7O3J - chains B and C of the 42 polymer chains in the assembly; structure by electron microscopy, 2.60 A resolution.

== Chain B ==
Protein: TrwF protein
Organism: Escherichia coli
Reference sequence: O50336 (O50336_ECOLX); residues 1-266 here = UniProt positions 1-266
Chain sequence (266 residues; numbered 1 to 266; the number before each row is that of its first residue):
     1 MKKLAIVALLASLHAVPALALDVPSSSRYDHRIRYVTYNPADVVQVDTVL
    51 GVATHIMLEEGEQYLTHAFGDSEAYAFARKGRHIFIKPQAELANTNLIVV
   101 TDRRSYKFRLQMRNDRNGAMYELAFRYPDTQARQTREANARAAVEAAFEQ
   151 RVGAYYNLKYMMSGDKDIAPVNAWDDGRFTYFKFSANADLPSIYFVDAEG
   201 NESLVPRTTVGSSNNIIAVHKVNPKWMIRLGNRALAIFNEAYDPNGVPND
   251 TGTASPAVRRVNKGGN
Unresolved in the structure: 1-135
Differences from the reference sequence: conflict Asp71 (Ile in O50336), Ser72 (Pro in O50336), Glu73 (Lys in O50336), Ala74 (Pro in O50336), Tyr75 (Met in O50336), Ala76 (Pro in O50336), Phe77 (Leu in O50336), Ala78 (Pro in O50336), Arg79 (Gly in O50336), Lys80 (Arg in O50336), Gly81 (Ala in O50336), Arg82 (Gly in O50336), His83 (Ile in O50336), Ile84 (Phe in O50336), Phe85 (Leu in O50336), Ile86 (Ser in O50336), Lys87 (Ser in O50336), Pro88 (Arg in O50336), Gln89 (Thr in O50336)

== Chain C ==
Protein: TrwH protein
Organism: Escherichia coli
Reference sequence: O50334 (O50334_ECOLX); numbering as in UniProt (aligned over 1-47)
Chain sequence (47 residues; row label = number of the first residue in the row):
     1 MKTIIFAILMTGLLSACASAPKPKQPSDFNREPVNKTVPVEIQRGAL
Unresolved in the structure: 1-16, 45-47

== Chain B / chain C interface ==
Residue-residue contacts (51):
  Arg151(B) - Glu41(C)
  Arg151(B) - Gln43(C)  hydrogen bond
  Tyr156(B) - Ile42(C)  hydrophobic
  Leu158(B) - Asn35(C)  hydrogen bond (backbone-side chain)
  Leu158(B) - Pro39(C)
  Leu158(B) - Ile42(C)  hydrophobic
  Tyr160(B) - Pro33(C)
  Tyr160(B) - Val34(C)  hydrogen bond (backbone-backbone)
  Met161(B) - Arg31(C)
  Met161(B) - Glu32(C)
  Met161(B) - Pro33(C)  hydrophobic
  Met161(B) - Val34(C)
  Met162(B) - Asn30(C)
  Met162(B) - Arg31(C)
  Met162(B) - Glu32(C)  hydrogen bond (backbone-backbone)
  Met162(B) - Pro33(C)
  Met162(B) - Val34(C)  hydrophobic
  Met162(B) - Lys36(C)
  Ser163(B) - Pro26(C)
  Ser163(B) - Ser27(C)  hydrogen bond (side chain-backbone)
  Ser163(B) - Asp28(C)
  Ser163(B) - Asn30(C)
  Ser163(B) - Arg31(C)
  Gly164(B) - Pro26(C)
  Gly164(B) - Ser27(C)
  Gly164(B) - Asn30(C)  hydrogen bond (backbone-side chain)
  Asp165(B) - Lys24(C)  salt bridge
  Lys166(B) - Asn30(C)  hydrogen bond (side chain-backbone)
  Lys166(B) - Glu32(C)  salt bridge
  Pro170(B) - Val34(C)
  Val171(B) - Val34(C)
  Asn172(B) - Asn35(C)  hydrogen bond
  Asn172(B) - Thr37(C)  hydrogen bond (side chain-backbone)
  Asn172(B) - Pro39(C)
  Ala173(B) - Val34(C)
  Ala173(B) - Asn35(C)  hydrogen bond (backbone-side chain)
  Trp174(B) - Pro39(C)  hydrophobic
  Trp174(B) - Glu41(C)
  Trp174(B) - Ile42(C)  hydrophobic
  Lys183(B) - Glu41(C)  salt bridge
  Ile216(B) - Glu41(C)
  Met227(B) - Pro26(C)
  Arg229(B) - Pro23(C)
  Arg229(B) - Lys24(C)  hydrogen bond (side chain-backbone)
  Arg229(B) - Gln25(C)
  Asn232(B) - Lys24(C)  hydrogen bond (backbone-side chain)
  Ala234(B) - Lys24(C)
  Ala234(B) - Pro26(C)
  Ala236(B) - Pro26(C)  hydrophobic
  Phe238(B) - Arg31(C)
  Glu240(B) - Arg31(C)  salt bridge
Interface residues without a listed pair, chain B (28 interface residues in all): Glu202, Arg233, Leu235, Ile237

== Overview ==
The interface between chain B and chain C involves 28 residues on one side and 18 on the other; the contacts
include 12 hydrogen bonds and 4 salt bridges. Polar pairs include Asp165(B)-Lys24(C), Lys166(B)-Glu32(C) and
Lys183(B)-Glu41(C).
Chain B is TrwF protein and chain C is TrwH protein, both from Escherichia coli; the structure, O-layer
structure (TrwH/VirB7, TrwF/VirB9CTD, TrwE/VirB10CTD) of the outer membrane core complex from the
fully-assembled R388 type ..., was determined by electron microscopy (same publication as 7O3T, 7O3V, 7O41 and
7OIU).
